4IHD - chain A; structure by X-ray diffraction, 1.65 A resolution.

[Chain A]
Name: ThnT protein
Organism: Streptomyces cattleya
Notes: EC 3.5.1.92
Reference sequence: Q83XN4 (Q83XN4_STRCT); numbering as in UniProt (aligned over 1-399)
Chain sequence (419 residues; row label = number of the first residue in the row; numbers below 1 keep their minus sign (Met-19 is residue -19)):
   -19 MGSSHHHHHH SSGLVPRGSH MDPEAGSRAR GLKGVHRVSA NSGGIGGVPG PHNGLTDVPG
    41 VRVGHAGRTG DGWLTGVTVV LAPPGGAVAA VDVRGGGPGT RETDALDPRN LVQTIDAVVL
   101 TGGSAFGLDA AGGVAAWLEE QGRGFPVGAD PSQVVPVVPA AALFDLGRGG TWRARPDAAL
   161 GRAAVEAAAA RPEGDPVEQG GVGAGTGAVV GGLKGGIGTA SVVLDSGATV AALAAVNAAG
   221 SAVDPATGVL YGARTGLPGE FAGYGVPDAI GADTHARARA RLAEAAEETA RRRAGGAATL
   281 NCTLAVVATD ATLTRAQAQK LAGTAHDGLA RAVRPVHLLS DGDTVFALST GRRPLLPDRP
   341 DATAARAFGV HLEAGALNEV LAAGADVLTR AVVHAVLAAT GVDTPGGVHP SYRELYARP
Disordered / not traced: -19 to 23, 338-350, 398-399
Construct notes: expression tag (-19 to 0); engineered mutation Cys282 (Thr in Q83XN4)
Bound ions: ethyl mercury ion: Ala142, Cys282, Gly322
What the authors report for this chain:
  - mutagenesis - P78A, P78G (10-fold), P78DEL, N281A, N281A/S320A, S320A: decreased catalytic activity
  - contacts within the chain: Asn281-Ser320 (water-mediated contact)
  - conformationally variable residues (loop rearrangement): Cys282, Leu318 to Asp321

[Summary]
The ethyl mercury ion site is built by Ala142, Cys282 and Gly322. The paper reports that P78A, P78G and
P78DEL, among others, reduce catalytic activity; conformational variability at Cys282 and Leu318; 6
substitutions were tested in all.
Chain A is ThnT protein (Streptomyces cattleya); the structure, Crystal Structure of Uncleaved ThnT T282C,
derivatized at the active site with EtHg, was determined by X-ray diffraction (same publication as 4IHE).
